6UL6 - chains A and B of the 3 polymer chains in the assembly; structure by X-ray diffraction, 2.02 A resolution.

Chain A:
Protein: BoNT/A
Organism: Clostridium botulinum
Notes: EC 3.4.24.69
UniProtKB: Q7B8V4 (Q7B8V4_CLOBO); numbering as in UniProt (aligned over 1-871)
Chain sequence (873 residues; row label = number of the first residue in the row; numbers below 1 keep their minus sign (Gly-1 is residue -1)):
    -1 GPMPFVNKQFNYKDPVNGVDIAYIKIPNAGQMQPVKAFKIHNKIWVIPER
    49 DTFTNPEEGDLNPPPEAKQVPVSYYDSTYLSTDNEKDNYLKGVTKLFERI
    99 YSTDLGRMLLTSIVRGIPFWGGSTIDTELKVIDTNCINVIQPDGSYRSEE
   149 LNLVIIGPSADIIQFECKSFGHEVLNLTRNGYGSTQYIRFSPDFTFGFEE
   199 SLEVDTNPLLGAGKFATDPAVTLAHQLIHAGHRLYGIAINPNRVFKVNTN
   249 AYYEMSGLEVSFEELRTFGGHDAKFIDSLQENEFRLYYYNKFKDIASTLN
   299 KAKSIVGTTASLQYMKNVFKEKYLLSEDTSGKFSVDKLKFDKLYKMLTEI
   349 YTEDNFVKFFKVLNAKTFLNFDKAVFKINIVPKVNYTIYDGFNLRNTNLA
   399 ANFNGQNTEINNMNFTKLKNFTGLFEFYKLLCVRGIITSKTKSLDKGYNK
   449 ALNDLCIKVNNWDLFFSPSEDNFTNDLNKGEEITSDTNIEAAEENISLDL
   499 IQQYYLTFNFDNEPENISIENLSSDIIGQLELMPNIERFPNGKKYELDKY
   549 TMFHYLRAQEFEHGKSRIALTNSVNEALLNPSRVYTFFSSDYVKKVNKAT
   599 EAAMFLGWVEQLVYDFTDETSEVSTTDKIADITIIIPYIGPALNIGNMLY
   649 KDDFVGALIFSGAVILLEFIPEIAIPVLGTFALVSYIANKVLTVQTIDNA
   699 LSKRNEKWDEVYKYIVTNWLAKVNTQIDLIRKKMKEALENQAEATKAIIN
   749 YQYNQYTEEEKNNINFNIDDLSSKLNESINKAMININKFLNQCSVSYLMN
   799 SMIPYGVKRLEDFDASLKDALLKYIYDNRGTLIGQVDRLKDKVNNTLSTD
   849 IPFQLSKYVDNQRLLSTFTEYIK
Unresolved in the structure: -1 to 0, 438-448, 867-871
Cystine bridges: Cys430-Cys454
Differences from the reference sequence: expression tag (-1 to 0); conflict Gln224 (Glu in Q7B8V4), Ala363 (Arg in Q7B8V4), Phe366 (Tyr in Q7B8V4)

Chain B:
Protein: ciA-D12/11/ciA-B5
Organism: Vicugna pacos
Chain sequence (265 residues; numbered -4 to 256 plus 12 insertion-coded residues; 8 numbers in that range are skipped by the numbering (no residue carries them; nothing is unmodelled there); the number before each row is that of its first residue; a row labelled like 124A-124L holds insertion residues (124A, then the next letters in order); numbers below 1 keep their minus sign (Gly-4 is residue -4)):
    -4 GPLGSQLQLVESGGGLVQPGGSLRLSCVVSGSDFNTYIMGWYRQVPGKPR
    46 ELVADITTEGKTNYGGSVKGRFTISRDNAKNTVYLQMFGLKPEDAGNYVC
    96 NADWKMGAWTAGDYGIDYWGKGTLVTVSS
124A-124L EPKTPKPQVQAQ
   133 LQLVESGGGLVHPGGSLRLSCAPSASLPSTPFNPFNNMVGWYRQAPGKQR
   183 EMVASIGLRINYADSVKGRFTISRDNAKNTVDLQMDSLRPEDSATYYCHI
   233 EYTHYWGKGTLVTVSSEPKTPKPQ
Unresolved in the structure: -4 to 0, 124A-124L, 157-160, 252-256

Interface between chain A and chain B:
Pairs across the interface (80; chain A residue first):
  Val4(A) - Ala103(B)
  Lys6(A) - Ala103(B)
  Gln7(A) - Ala103(B)
  Thr92(A) - Trp104(B)
  Lys93(A) - Trp104(B)
  Lys93(A) - Asp108(B)  salt bridge
  Glu96(A) - Trp104(B)  hydrogen bond
  Leu207(A) - Gln181(B)
  Val379(A) - Asp108(B)
  Lys381(A) - Tyr37(B)
  Lys381(A) - Asn96(B)  hydrogen bond
  Lys381(A) - Asp98(B)  salt bridge
  Lys381(A) - Gly107(B)
  Lys381(A) - Asp108(B)
  Lys381(A) - Asp112(B)  salt bridge
  Lys381(A) - Trp114(B)
  Val382(A) - Tyr37(B)  hydrophobic
  Val382(A) - Pro44(B)
  Val382(A) - Arg45(B)
  Asn383(A) - Pro44(B)
  Thr385(A) - Gly107(B)
  Thr385(A) - Asp108(B)
  Thr385(A) - Tyr109(B)
  Thr385(A) - Gly110(B)
  Ile386(A) - Trp104(B)  hydrophobic
  Ile386(A) - Asp108(B)  hydrogen bond (backbone-backbone)
  Ile386(A) - Tyr109(B)
  Tyr387(A) - Tyr109(B)  hydrogen bond (backbone-backbone)
  Tyr387(A) - Ile111(B)  hydrophobic
  Arg393(A) - Gly110(B)
  Arg393(A) - Ile111(B)
  Thr395(A) - Gly179(B)
  Asn396(A) - Gly179(B)  hydrogen bond (backbone-backbone)
  Asn400(A) - Gln181(B)  hydrogen bond
  Asn402(A) - Gln181(B)  hydrogen bond
  Met411(A) - Lys43(B)
  Met411(A) - Pro44(B)
  Asn412(A) - Pro44(B)
  Ala600(A) - Phe164(B)  hydrophobic
  Ala601(A) - Phe164(B)  hydrophobic
  Leu604(A) - Asn169(B)
  Leu604(A) - Thr235(B)
  Gly605(A) - Asn169(B)
  Val607(A) - Tyr234(B)  hydrophobic
  Glu608(A) - Met170(B)
  Glu608(A) - Gly189(B)
  Glu608(A) - Leu190(B)  hydrogen bond (side chain-backbone)
  Glu608(A) - Tyr234(B)
  Gln609(A) - Leu190(B)
  Val611(A) - Tyr234(B)
  Tyr612(A) - Met170(B)
  Tyr612(A) - Leu190(B)  hydrophobic
  Tyr612(A) - Arg191(B)  hydrogen bond (side chain-backbone)
  Tyr612(A) - Asn193(B)
  Asp616(A) - Arg191(B)  salt bridge
  Glu757(A) - Pro163(B)
  Glu758(A) - Phe164(B)
  Asn760(A) - Tyr237(B)  hydrogen bond (backbone-side chain)
  Asn761(A) - Thr162(B)  hydrogen bond (side chain-backbone)
  Asn761(A) - Pro163(B)
  Asn761(A) - Phe164(B)  hydrogen bond (side chain-backbone)
  Asn761(A) - Pro166(B)
  Asn761(A) - Tyr237(B)  hydrogen bond (backbone-side chain)
  Ile762(A) - Phe164(B)  hydrophobic
  Ile762(A) - Thr235(B)
  Ile762(A) - Tyr237(B)
  Asn763(A) - Thr235(B)
  Asn763(A) - His236(B)  hydrogen bond (backbone-backbone)
  Asn763(A) - Tyr237(B)
  Phe764(A) - Tyr234(B)
  Phe764(A) - His236(B)
  Asn765(A) - Tyr234(B)  hydrogen bond (backbone-backbone)
  Asn765(A) - Thr235(B)
  Asn765(A) - His236(B)  hydrogen bond
  Asp768(A) - His231(B)  salt bridge
  Asp768(A) - Tyr234(B)
  Asp768(A) - Thr235(B)
  Lys772(A) - Tyr174(B)
  Lys772(A) - Glu233(B)  salt bridge
  Lys772(A) - Tyr234(B)
Other interface residues (no listed pair), chain A (47 interface residues in all): Pro2, Asn5, Lys89, Asn394, Ile408, Leu769
Other interface residues (no listed pair), chain B (37 interface residues in all): Gly42, Ser161, Met184

Overview:
Chain A and chain B form an interface of 47 and 37 residues respectively, with 16 hydrogen bonds and 6 salt
bridges. Polar contacts include Lys93(A)-Asp108(B), Lys381(A)-Asp98(B) and Lys381(A)-Asp112(B).
Chain A is BoNT/A (Clostridium botulinum) and chain B is ciA-D12/11/ciA-B5 (Vicugna pacos); the structure,
Crystal Structure of BoNT/A-LCHn domain in complex with VNA ciA-D12/11/ciA-B5 and VHH ciA-H7, was determined
by X-ray diffraction (same publication as 6UC6, 6UHT and 6UI1).
